Entry 5IIU (X-ray diffraction, 2.30 A resolution); this record covers chain A.

[Chain A]
Protein: Serum albumin
From: Equus caballus
Reference sequence: P35747 (ALBU_HORSE); residues 1-583 here correspond to UniProt positions 25-607 (UniProt number = residue number + 24)
Sequence (583 residues; row label = number of the first residue in the row):
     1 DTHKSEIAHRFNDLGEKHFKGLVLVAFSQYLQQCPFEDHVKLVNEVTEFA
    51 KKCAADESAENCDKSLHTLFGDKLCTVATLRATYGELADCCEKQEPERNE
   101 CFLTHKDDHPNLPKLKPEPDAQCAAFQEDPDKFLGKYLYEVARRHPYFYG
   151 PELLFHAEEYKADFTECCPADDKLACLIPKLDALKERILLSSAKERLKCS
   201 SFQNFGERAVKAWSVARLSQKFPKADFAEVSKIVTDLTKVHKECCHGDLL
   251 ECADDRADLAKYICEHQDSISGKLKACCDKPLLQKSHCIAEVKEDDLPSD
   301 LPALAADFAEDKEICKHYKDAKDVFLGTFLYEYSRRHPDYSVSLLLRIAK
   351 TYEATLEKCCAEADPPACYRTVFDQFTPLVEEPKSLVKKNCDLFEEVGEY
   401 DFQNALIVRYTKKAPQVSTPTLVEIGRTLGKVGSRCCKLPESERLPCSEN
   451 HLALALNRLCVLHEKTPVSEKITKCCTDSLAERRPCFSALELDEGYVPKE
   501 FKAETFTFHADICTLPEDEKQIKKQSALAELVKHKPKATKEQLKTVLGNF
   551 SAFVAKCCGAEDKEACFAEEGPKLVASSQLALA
Not modelled in the structure: 1-2
Disulfide bonds: Cys-53/Cys-62, Cys-75/Cys-91, Cys-90/Cys-101, Cys-123/Cys-168, Cys-167/Cys-176, Cys-199/Cys-245, Cys-244/Cys-252, Cys-264/Cys-278, Cys-277/Cys-288, Cys-315/Cys-360, Cys-359/Cys-368, Cys-391/Cys-437, Cys-436/Cys-447, Cys-460/Cys-476, Cys-475/Cys-486, Cys-513/Cys-558, Cys-557/Cys-566
Curated features (UniProtKB/Swiss-Prot):
  - binding site (Cu cation): His-3
  - binding site (Ca(2+)): Glu-6, Asp-13, Glu-243, Asp-248, Glu-251, Asp-254, Asp-258
  - binding site (Zn(2+)): His-67, His-246, Asp-248
  - modified residue: Ser-5 (Phosphoserine), Ser-58 (Phosphoserine), Ser-65 (Phosphoserine), Thr-83 (Phosphothreonine), Ser-418 (Phosphoserine), Thr-419 (Phosphothreonine), Thr-421 (Phosphothreonine), Ser-488 (Phosphoserine), Lys-533 (N6-methyllysine), Thr-545 (Phosphothreonine), Lys-563 (N6-succinyllysine)

[Overview]
Curated annotation (UniProt) lists Cu cation-binding residue His-3, 7 Ca2+-binding residues and 3 Zn2+-binding
residues.
Chain A is Serum albumin (Equus caballus); the structure, Crystal structure of Equine Serum Albumin in the
presence of 10 mM zinc at pH 6.9, was determined by X-ray diffraction (same publication as 5IJE, 5IIH, 5IIX,
5IJ5 and 5IJF).
